6MG5 - chains A and B; structure by X-ray diffraction, 1.80 A resolution.

Chain A (and B):
Molecule: Light chain JTO
From: Homo sapiens
Notes: chain B of this document is another copy of the same molecule, construct and numbering; everything in this record applies to it too
Amino-acid sequence (217 residues; each row starts with the number of its first residue; note: 4 numbers in that range are skipped by the numbering (no residue carries them; nothing is unmodelled there); a row labelled like 27A-27B holds insertion residues (27A, then the next letters in order); numbering starts at 0):
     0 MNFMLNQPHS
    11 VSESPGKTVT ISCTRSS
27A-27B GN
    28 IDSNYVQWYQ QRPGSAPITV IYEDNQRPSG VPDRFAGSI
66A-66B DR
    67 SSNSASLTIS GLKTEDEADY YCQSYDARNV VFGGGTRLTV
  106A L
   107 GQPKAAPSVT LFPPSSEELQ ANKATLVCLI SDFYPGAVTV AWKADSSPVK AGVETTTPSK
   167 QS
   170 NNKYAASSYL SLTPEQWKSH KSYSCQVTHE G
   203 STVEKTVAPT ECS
Unresolved in the structure: 0, 215
Disulfides: Cys23-Cys88, Cys134-Cys194
Ligand contacts: 6ZW (7-(diethylamino)-4-methyl-2H-1-benzopyran-2-one): Tyr36, Gln38, Pro44, Tyr87, Phe98, Gly99
Reported in the primary citation:
  - binding site for 6ZW: Tyr36, Pro44, Thr46, Tyr87, Phe98
  - mutagenesis - F98D: abolished binding to 6ZW
  - mutagenesis - T46L: increased binding to 6ZW
  - mutagenesis - L117G/C214S, F118D/C214S, P141A/C214S, C214S: decreased binding to 6ZW
  - conformationally variable residues (domain motion): Pro44, Phe98

Interface between chain A and chain B:
Inter-chain disulfides: Cys214(A)-Cys214(B)
Pairs across the interface (60; chain A residue first):
  Tyr36(A) - Val96(B)  hydrophobic
  Tyr36(A) - Phe98(B)  hydrophobic
  Gln38(A) - Gln38(B)  hydrogen bond
  Gln38(A) - Tyr87(B)
  Ser42(A) - Tyr87(B)  hydrogen bond (backbone-side chain)
  Ala43(A) - Tyr87(B)  hydrophobic
  Ala43(A) - Gly99(B)
  Ala43(A) - Gly100(B)
  Pro44(A) - Tyr87(B)
  Pro44(A) - Phe98(B)
  Thr46(A) - Asn95(B)
  Thr46(A) - Val96(B)  hydrogen bond (side chain-backbone)
  Thr46(A) - Phe98(B)
  Tyr49(A) - Arg94(B)  hydrogen bond (side chain-backbone)
  Tyr49(A) - Asn95(B)
  Pro55(A) - Asn95(B)
  Tyr87(A) - Ala43(B)
  Tyr87(A) - Pro44(B)
  Arg94(A) - Glu50(B)
  Phe98(A) - Tyr36(B)
  Thr116(A) - Glu124(B)
  Phe118(A) - Phe118(B)  hydrophobic
  Phe118(A) - Pro119(B)
  Phe118(A) - Thr131(B)
  Phe118(A) - Val133(B)  hydrophobic
  Pro119(A) - Phe118(B)
  Ser121(A) - Leu117(B)
  Glu123(A) - Lys207(B)  salt bridge
  Glu124(A) - Thr116(B)
  Glu124(A) - Phe118(B)
  Thr131(A) - Phe118(B)
  Thr131(A) - Leu135(B)
  Val133(A) - Phe118(B)  hydrophobic
  Val133(A) - Leu135(B)  hydrophobic
  Leu135(A) - Thr131(B)
  Leu135(A) - Tyr178(B)  hydrophobic
  Ser137(A) - Tyr178(B)
  Glu160(A) - Gln167(B)  hydrogen bond
  Glu160(A) - Ser168(B)  hydrogen bond
  Thr161(A) - Gln167(B)  hydrogen bond (backbone-side chain)
  Thr162(A) - Ser165(B)
  Thr162(A) - Gln167(B)
  Thr163(A) - Ser165(B)  hydrogen bond (backbone-side chain)
  Ser165(A) - Thr162(B)
  Ser165(A) - Thr163(B)  hydrogen bond (side chain-backbone)
  Gln167(A) - Glu160(B)  hydrogen bond
  Gln167(A) - Thr161(B)  hydrogen bond (side chain-backbone)
  Gln167(A) - Thr162(B)
  Gln167(A) - Tyr178(B)
  Ser168(A) - Glu160(B)  hydrogen bond
  Ala174(A) - Thr162(B)
  Ala174(A) - Tyr178(B)
  Ser176(A) - Ser176(B)  hydrogen bond
  Tyr178(A) - Leu135(B)  hydrophobic
  Tyr178(A) - Ser137(B)
  Tyr178(A) - Gln167(B)
  Tyr178(A) - Ala174(B)
  Thr208(A) - Glu123(B)
  Cys214(A) - Glu213(B)
  Cys214(A) - Cys214(B)  disulfide
Interface residues without a listed pair, chain A (41 interface residues in all): Gln34, Ile45, Ser56, Gly100, Leu117, Pro120, Lys129, Ala175
Interface residues without a listed pair, chain B (42 interface residues in all): Gly41, Thr46, Ser114, Pro120, Ser121, Ala175, Thr208

Overview:
The interface between chain A and chain B involves 41 residues on one side and 42 on the other; the contacts
include 1 disulfide bond, 13 hydrogen bonds and 1 salt bridge. Polar pairs include Glu123(A)-Lys207(B),
Gln38(A)-Gln38(B) and Ser42(A)-Tyr87(B). The paper reports a binding site for 6ZW at Tyr36(A), Pro44(A) and
Thr46(A) among others; L117G/C214S, F118D/C214S and P141A/C214S of chain A, among others, reduce binding to
6ZW; 6 substitutions were tested in all.
Both chains are Light chain JTO (Homo sapiens). Entry 6MG5 (Structure of full-length human lambda-6A light
chain JTO in complex with coumarin 1) was determined by X-ray diffraction together with 6MG4 from the same
study.
